Entry 1WDM (X-ray diffraction, 3.80 A resolution); this record covers chains C and D of the 4 polymer chains in the assembly.

== Chain C (and D) ==
Name: 3-ketoacyl-CoA thiolase
Source organism: Pseudomonas fragi
Notes: EC 2.3.1.16; chain D of this document is another copy of the same molecule, construct and numbering; everything in this record applies to it too
UniProt: P28790 (FADA_PSEFR); residues 2-391 here correspond to UniProt positions 1-390 (UniProt number = residue number - 1)
Sequence (390 residues; numbered 2 to 391; the number before each row is that of its first residue):
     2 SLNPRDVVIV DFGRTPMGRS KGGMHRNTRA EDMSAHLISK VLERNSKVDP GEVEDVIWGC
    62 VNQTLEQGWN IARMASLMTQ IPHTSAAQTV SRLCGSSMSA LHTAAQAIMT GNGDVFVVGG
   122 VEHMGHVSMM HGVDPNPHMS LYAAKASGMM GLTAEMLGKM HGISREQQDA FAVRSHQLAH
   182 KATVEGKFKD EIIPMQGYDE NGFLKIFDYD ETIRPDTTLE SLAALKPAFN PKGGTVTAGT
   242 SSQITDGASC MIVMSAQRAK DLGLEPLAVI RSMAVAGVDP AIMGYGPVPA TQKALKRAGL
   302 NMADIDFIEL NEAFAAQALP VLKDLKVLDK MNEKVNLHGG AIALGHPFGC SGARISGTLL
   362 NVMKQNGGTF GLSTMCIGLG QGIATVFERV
Ligand contacts: acetyl coenzyme A (ACO): Cys95, Met130, Met151, His177, Thr218, Ser222, Leu223, Leu226, Ala229, Phe230, Ala239, Gly240, Ser242, Ser243, Ile245, Met284, Asn312, Ala314, Phe315, His347, Phe349, Cys377, Ile378, Gly379

== Interface between chain C and chain D ==
Residue-residue contacts (117; chain C residue first):
  Arg30(C) with Asp135(D), salt bridge; Pro136(D), hydrogen bond (side chain-backbone); Asn137(D), hydrogen bond; Pro138(D)
  Glu32(C) with Asn137(D)
  Asp33(C) with Asn137(D), hydrogen bond; His139(D), salt bridge
  Glu55(C) with Lys294(D), salt bridge; Arg298(D), salt bridge
  Asp56(C) with Arg93(D), salt bridge
  Gln64(C) with Gln64(D); Ser92(D)
  Thr65(C) with Thr65(D); Gly133(D), hydrogen bond (side chain-backbone)
  Leu66(C) with Gly133(D), hydrogen bond (backbone-backbone); Asp135(D)
  Glu67(C) with Asp135(D)
  Trp70(C) with Leu94(D), hydrophobic; Met130(D)
  Asn71(C) with Ser92(D); Arg93(D); Leu94(D); Gln382(D)
  Arg74(C) with Val279(D), hydrogen bond (side chain-backbone); Leu380(D), hydrogen bond (side chain-backbone); Gly381(D), hydrogen bond (side chain-backbone); Gln382(D)
  Met75(C) with Met140(D), hydrophobic; Leu380(D), hydrophobic
  Leu78(C) with Met140(D), hydrophobic; Tyr143(D); Pro281(D), hydrophobic
  Met79(C) with Asn137(D); His139(D); Tyr143(D)
  His84(C) with Gly278(D); Val279(D), hydrogen bond (backbone-backbone); Asp280(D), salt bridge; Pro281(D)
  Thr85(C) with Ala277(D); Gly278(D), hydrogen bond (backbone-backbone)
  Ser86(C) with Gly278(D)
  Ala87(C) with Arg93(D); Val276(D), hydrophobic; Gln382(D)
  Ala88(C) with Arg93(D); Gln382(D), hydrogen bond (backbone-side chain)
  Gln89(C) with Val91(D); Ser92(D); Arg93(D), hydrogen bond; Ser100(D)
  Thr90(C) with Ser92(D), hydrogen bond (backbone-backbone)
  Val91(C) with Gln89(D); Thr90(D)
  Ser92(C) with Gln64(D); Asn71(D); Gln89(D); Thr90(D), hydrogen bond (backbone-backbone)
  Arg93(C) with Asp56(D), salt bridge; Asn71(D); Ala87(D); Ala88(D); Gln89(D)
  Leu94(C) with Trp70(D), hydrophobic; Asn71(D)
  Ser100(C) with Gln89(D)
  Thr104(C) with Thr104(D); Gln107(D)
  Gln107(C) with Thr104(D); Gln107(D); Ala108(D), hydrogen bond (side chain-backbone); Thr111(D)
  Ala108(C) with Gln107(D), hydrogen bond (backbone-side chain)
  Met110(C) with Thr111(D)
  Thr111(C) with Gln107(D); Met110(D)
  Asn113(C) with Met274(D); Arg298(D), hydrogen bond
  Met130(C) with Trp70(D)
  Gly133(C) with Thr65(D); Leu66(D), hydrogen bond (backbone-backbone)
  Asp135(C) with Arg30(D), salt bridge; Leu66(D); Glu67(D)
  Pro136(C) with Arg30(D), hydrogen bond (backbone-side chain)
  Asn137(C) with Arg30(D); Glu32(D); Asp33(D), hydrogen bond; Met79(D)
  Pro138(C) with Arg30(D)
  His139(C) with Asp33(D), salt bridge; Met79(D)
  Met140(C) with Met75(D), hydrophobic; Leu78(D), hydrophobic
  Tyr143(C) with Leu78(D); Met79(D)
  Met274(C) with Asn113(D)
  Val276(C) with Ala87(D), hydrophobic
  Ala277(C) with Thr85(D)
  Gly278(C) with His84(D); Thr85(D), hydrogen bond (backbone-backbone); Ser86(D)
  Val279(C) with Arg74(D), hydrogen bond (backbone-side chain); His84(D), hydrogen bond (backbone-backbone)
  Asp280(C) with His84(D), salt bridge
  Pro281(C) with Leu78(D), hydrophobic; His84(D)
  Lys294(C) with Glu55(D), salt bridge
  Arg298(C) with Glu55(D), salt bridge; Asn113(D), hydrogen bond
  Leu380(C) with Arg74(D), hydrogen bond (backbone-side chain); Met75(D), hydrophobic
  Gly381(C) with Arg74(D), hydrogen bond (backbone-side chain)
  Gln382(C) with Asn71(D); Arg74(D); Ala87(D); Ala88(D), hydrogen bond (side chain-backbone)
Also at the interface, not in a pair above, chain C (57 interface residues in all): Gly112, Gly114, Val134
Also at the interface, not in a pair above, chain D (58 interface residues in all): Gly112, Gly114, Met131, Val134

== In short ==
57 residues of chain C and 58 residues of chain D are in contact, with 27 hydrogen bonds and 12 salt bridges.
Among the polar pairs are Arg30(C)-Asp135(D), Asp33(C)-His139(D) and Glu55(C)-Lys294(D). Bound to chain C:
acetyl coenzyme A.
Both chains are 3-ketoacyl-CoA thiolase (Pseudomonas fragi). Entry 1WDM (fatty acid beta-oxidation multienzyme
complex from Pseudomonas fragi, form I (native3)) was determined by X-ray diffraction (same publication as
1WDK and 1WDL).
